2OTW - chains A and E of the 3 polymer chains in the assembly; structure by X-ray diffraction, 2.35 A resolution.

[Chain A]
Molecule: Fv light chain avriable domain VL
Source organism: Mus musculus
Chain sequence (115 residues; each row starts with the number of its first residue; numbering starts at 0):
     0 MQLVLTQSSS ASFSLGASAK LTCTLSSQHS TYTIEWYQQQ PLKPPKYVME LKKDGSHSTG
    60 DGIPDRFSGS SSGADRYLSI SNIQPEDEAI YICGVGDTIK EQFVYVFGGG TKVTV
Disulfide bonds: C22-C92

[Chain E]
Molecule: poly-Gln peptide antigen
Chain sequence (12 residues; row label = number of the first residue in the row; numbering starts at 0):
     0 GQQQQQQQQQ QG
Not modelled in the structure: 0

[Interface between chain A and chain E]
Contacting residue pairs - 23 pairs, chain A then chain E:
  S26(A) with Q1(E)
  Q27(A) with Q1(E); Q2(E), hydrogen bond
  H28(A) with Q2(E)
  S29(A) with Q1(E), hydrogen bond
  T30(A) with Q1(E); Q2(E)
  Y31(A) with Q2(E), hydrogen bond; Q3(E); Q4(E)
  T32(A) with Q4(E), hydrogen bond (backbone-side chain); Q6(E)
  V94(A) with Q4(E)
  G95(A) with Q4(E), hydrogen bond (backbone-side chain); Q5(E)
  D96(A) with Q2(E), hydrogen bond; Q4(E); Q5(E), hydrogen bond (side chain-backbone)
  T97(A) with Q5(E), hydrogen bond (backbone-backbone); Q6(E), hydrogen bond (side chain-backbone); Q7(E)
  I98(A) with Q2(E)
  F102(A) with Q7(E)

[Summary]
13 residues of chain A face 7 of chain E across their interface; the contacts include 9 hydrogen bonds. Polar
pairs include Q27(A)-Q2(E), S29(A)-Q1(E) and Y31(A)-Q2(E).
Here chain A is Fv light chain avriable domain VL (Mus musculus) and chain E is poly-Gln peptide antigen.
Entry 2OTW (Crystal structure of Fv polyglutamine complex) was determined by X-ray diffraction.
